PDB entry 1K9M | X-ray diffraction, 3.00 A resolution | chains A and D of the 30 polymer chains in the assembly

Chain A:
Molecule: 23S RRNA
Source organism: Haloarcula marismortui
Sequence (2922 nucleotides; row label = number of the first residue in the row):
     2 UUGGCUACUA UGCCAGCUGG UGGAUUGCUC GGCUCAGGCG CUGAUGAAGG ACGUGCCAAG
    62 CUGCGAUAAG CCAUGGGGAG CCGCACGGAG GCGAAGAACC AUGGAUUUCC GAAUGAGAAU
   122 CUCUCUAACA AUUGCUUCGC GCAAUGAGGA ACCCCGAGAA CUGAAACAUC UCAGUAUCGG
   182 GAGGAACAGA AAACGCAAUG UGAUGUCGUU AGUAACCGCG AGUGAACGCG AUACAGCCCA
   242 AACCGAAGCC CUCACGGGCA AUGUGGUGUC AGGGCUACCU CUCAUCAGCC GACCGUCUCG
   302 ACGAAGUCUC UUGGAACAGA GCGUGAUACA GGGUGACAAC CCCGUACUCG AGACCAGUAC
   362 GACGUGCGGU AGUGCCAGAG UAGCGGGGGU UGGAUAUCCC UCGCGAAUAA CGCAGGCAUC
   422 GACUGCGAAG GCUAAACACA ACCUGAGACC GAUAGUGAAC AAGUAGUGUG AACGAACGCU
   482 GCAAAGUACC CUCAGAAGGG AGGCGAAAUA GAGCAUGAAA UCAGUUGGCG AUCGAGCGAC
   542 AGGGCAUACA AGGUCCCUCG ACGAAUGACC GACGCGCGAG CGUCCAGUAA GACUCACGGG
   602 AAGCCGAUGU UCUGUCGUAC GUUUUGAAAA ACGAGCCAGG GAGUGUGUCU GCAUGGCAAG
   662 UCUAACCGGA GUAUCCGGGG AGGCACAGGG AAACCGACAU GGCCGCAGGG CUUUGCCCGA
   722 GGGCCGCCGU CUUCAAGGGC GGGGAGCCAU GUGGACACGA CCCGAAUCCG GACGAUCUAC
   782 GCAUGGACAA GAUGAAGCGU GCCGAAAGGC ACGUGGAAGU CUGUUAGAGU UGGUGUCCUA
   842 CAAUACCCUC UCGUGAUCUA UGUGUAGGGG UGAAAGGCCC AUCGAGUCCG GCAACAGCUG
   902 GUUCCAAUCG AAACAUGUCG AAGCAUGACC UCCGCCGAGG UAGUCUGUGA GGUAGAGCGA
   962 CCGAUUGGUG UGUCCGCCUC CGAGAGGAGU CGGCACACCU GUCAAACUCC AAACUUACAG
  1022 ACGCCGUUUG ACGCGGGGAU UCCGGUGCGC GGGGUAAGCC UGUGUACCAG GAGGGGAACA
  1082 ACCCAGAGAU AGGUUAAGGU CCCCAAGUGU GGAUUAAGUG UAAUCCUCUG AAGGUGGUCU
  1142 CGAGCCCUAG ACAGCCGGGA GGUGAGCUUA GAAGCAGCUA CCCUCUAAGA AAAGCGUAAC
  1202 AGCUUACCGG CCGAGGUUUG AGGCGCCCAA AAUGAUCGGG ACUCAAAUCC ACCACCGAGA
  1262 CCUGUCCGUA CCACUCAUAC UGGUAAUCGA GUAGAUUGGC GCUCUAAUUG GAUGGAAGUA
  1322 GGGGUGAAAA CUCCUAUGGA CCGAUUAGUG ACGAAAAUCC UGGCCAUAGU AGCAGCGAUA
  1382 GUCGGGUGAG AACCCCGACG GCCUAAUGGA UAAGGGUUCC UCAGCACUGC UGAUCAGCUG
  1442 AGGGUUAGCC GGUCCUAAGU CAUACCGCAA CUCGACUAUG ACGAAAUGGG AAACGGGUUA
  1502 AUAUUCCCGU GCCACUAUGC AGUGAAAGUU GACGCCCUGG GGUCGAUCAC GCUGGGCAUU
  1562 CGCCCAGUCG AACCGUCCAA CUCCGUGGAA GCCGUAAUGG CAGGAAGCGG ACGAACGGCG
  1622 GCAUAGGGAA ACGUGAUUCA ACCUGGGGCC CAUGAAAAGA CGAGCAUAGU GUCCGUACCG
  1682 AGAACCGACA CAGGUGUCCA UGGCGGCGAA AGCCAAGGCC UGUCGGGAGC AACCAACGUU
  1742 AGGGAAUUCG GCAAGUUAGU CCCGUACCUU CGGAAGAAGG GAUGCCUGCU CCGGAACGGA
  1802 GCAGGUCGCA GUGACUCGGA AGCUCGGACU GUCUAGUAAC AACAUAGGUG ACCGCAAAUC
  1862 CGCAAGGACU CGUACGGUCA CUGAAUCCUG CCCAGUGCAG GUAUCUGAAC ACCUCGUACA
  1922 AGAGGACGAA GGACCUGUCA ACGGCGGGGG UAACUAUGAC CCUCUUAAGG UAGCGUAGUA
  1982 CCUUGCCGCA UCAGUAGCGG CUUGCAUGAA UGGAUUAACC AGAGCUUCAC UGUCCCAACG
  2042 UUGGGCCCGG UGAACUGUAC AUUCCAGUGC GGAGUCUGGA GACACCCAGG GGGAAGCGAA
  2102 GACCCUAUGG AGCUUUACUG CAGGCUGUCG CUGAGACGUG GUCGCCGAUG UGCAGCAUAG
  2162 GUAGGAGACA CUACACAGGU ACCCGCGCUA GCGGGCCACC GAGUCAACAG UGAAAUACUA
  2222 CCCGUCGGUG ACUGCGACUC UCACUCCGGG AGGAGGACAC CGAUAGCCGG GCAGUUUGAC
  2282 UGGGGCGGUA CGCGCUCGAA AAGAUAUCGA GCGCGCCCUA UGGCUAUCUC AGCCGGGACA
  2342 GAGACCCGGC GAAGAGUGCA AGAGCAAAAG AUAGCUUGAC AGUGUUCUUC CCAACGAGGA
  2402 ACGCUGACGC GAAAGCGUGG UCUAGCGAAC CAAUUAGCCU GCUUGAUGCG GGCAAUUGAU
  2462 GACAGAAAAG CUACCCUAGG GAUAACAGAG UCGUCACUCG CAAGAGCACA UAUCGACCGA
  2522 GUGGCUUGCU ACCUCGAUGU CGGUUCCCUC CAUCCUGCCC GUGCAGAAGC GGGCAAGGGU
  2582 GAGGUUGUUC GCCUAUUAAA GGAGGUCGUG AGCUGGGUUU AGACCGUCGU GAGACAGGUC
  2642 GGCUGCUAUC UACUGGGUGU GUAAUGGUGU CUGACAAGAA CGACCGUAUA GUACGAGAGG
  2702 AACUACGGUU GGUGGCCACU GGUGUACCGG UUGUUCGAGA GAGCACGUGC CGGGUAGCCA
  2762 CGCCACACGG GGUAAGAGCU GAACGCAUCU AAGCUCGAAA CCCACUUGGA AAAGAGACAC
  2822 CGCCGAGGUC CCGCGUACAA GACGCGGUCG AUAGACUCGG GGUGUGCGCG UCGAGGUAAC
  2882 GAGACGUUAA GCCCACGAGC ACUAACAGAC CAAAGCCAUC AU
Disordered / not traced: 2-9, 126-127, 715, 971-998, 1560, 1952-1963, 2137-2236, 2339-2343, 2665-2666, 2915-2923
Sequence notes: conflict C560 (U3155 in 3377779)
Glycans and other covalent adducts: tylosin (TYK) linked to A2103
Metal / ion sites: Mg2+ site 1 near G28 (its only coordinating residue here); Na+ site 1: C40, G41; Na+ site 2: G56, A59, G61; Na+ site 3: G66, U107, U108; Mg2+ site 2 near U115 (its only coordinating residue here); Na+ site 4: C141, G142; Na+ site 5 near U146 (its only coordinating residue here); Mg2+ site 3: C162, U2276; K+ site 1: C162, U163, U172; Mg2+ site 4: A165, A167, C168; Na+ site 6: A165, A166, A167; Mg2+ site 5: A166, G219; 60 more Na+ sites not listed; 99 more Mg2+ sites not listed; 1 more K+ sites not listed
Ligand contacts: tylosin (TYK): C839, A841, A843, A844, U845, G2099, A2100, G2102, A2538, G2540, G2646

Chain D:
Molecule: Ribosomal protein L3
Source organism: Haloarcula marismortui
UniProt: P20279 (RL3_HALMA); aligned to UniProt positions 1-337 over residues 1-337 (the alignment contains insertions or deletions, so no single offset holds)
Chain sequence (337 residues; each row starts with the number of its first residue):
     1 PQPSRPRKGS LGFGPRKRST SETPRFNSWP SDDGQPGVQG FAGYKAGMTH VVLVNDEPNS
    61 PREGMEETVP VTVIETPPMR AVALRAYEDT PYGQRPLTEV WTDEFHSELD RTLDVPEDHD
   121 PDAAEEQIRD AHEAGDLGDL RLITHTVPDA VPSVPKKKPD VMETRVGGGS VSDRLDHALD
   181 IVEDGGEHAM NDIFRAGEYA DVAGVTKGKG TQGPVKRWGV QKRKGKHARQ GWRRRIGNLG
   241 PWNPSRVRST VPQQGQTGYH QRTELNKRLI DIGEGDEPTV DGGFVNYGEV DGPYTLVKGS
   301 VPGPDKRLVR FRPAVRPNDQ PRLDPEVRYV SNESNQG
Sequence notes: conflict Arg310 (Phe311 in P20279)
Metal / ion sites: Na+ site 1: Arg229 (shared with G836(A), A1736(A) of chain A); Mg2+ site 1: Gln230 (shared with G836(A), U2615(A) of chain A); Na+ site 2 near Gln230 (its only coordinating residue here); Mg2+ site 2: Asn335 (shared with A2757(A) of chain A)

Chain A / chain D interface:
Residue-residue contacts (342):
  G834(A) - Arg229(D)  phosphate contact
  U835(A) - Lys226(D)  phosphate contact
  U835(A) - Arg229(D)  salt bridge to the phosphate
  U835(A) - Gln230(D)  hydrogen bond to the phosphate
  G836(A) - Arg229(D)  phosphate contact
  G836(A) - Gln230(D)  phosphate contact
  U837(A) - Gln230(D)  phosphate contact
  U837(A) - Gly231(D)  phosphate contact
  U1234(A) - Pro244(D)  base contact
  U1234(A) - Arg246(D)  hydrogen bond to the base
  U1234(A) - Arg248(D)  sugar contact
  A1732(A) - Thr211(D)  hydrogen bond to the sugar
  A1732(A) - Gln212(D)  sugar contact
  A1733(A) - Thr211(D)  sugar contact
  A1733(A) - Gln212(D)  sugar contact
  A1733(A) - Gly213(D)  hydrogen bond to the phosphate
  A1733(A) - Gln254(D)  sugar contact
  C1734(A) - Gly213(D)  phosphate contact
  C1734(A) - Arg234(D)  salt bridge to the phosphate
  C1734(A) - Arg235(D)  hydrogen bond to the sugar
  C1735(A) - Gly231(D)  sugar contact
  C1735(A) - Trp232(D)  phosphate contact
  C1735(A) - Arg233(D)  hydrogen bond to the phosphate
  C1735(A) - Arg234(D)  hydrogen bond to the phosphate
  C1735(A) - Arg235(D)  salt bridge to the phosphate
  A1736(A) - Gly231(D)  phosphate contact
  A1736(A) - Arg233(D)  salt bridge to the phosphate
  C1750(A) - Lys226(D)  base contact
  G1751(A) - Lys226(D)  hydrogen bond to the base
  C1753(A) - Lys226(D)  sugar contact
  C1753(A) - Arg229(D)  hydrogen bond to the base
  A1754(A) - Arg229(D)  hydrogen bond to the sugar
  U2034(A) - Gly225(D)  hydrogen bond to the phosphate
  C2035(A) - Lys224(D)  phosphate contact
  C2035(A) - Gly225(D)  hydrogen bond to the phosphate
  C2036(A) - Lys224(D)  salt bridge to the phosphate
  C2037(A) - Lys224(D)  hydrogen bond to the phosphate
  A2038(A) - Gln221(D)  phosphate contact
  A2038(A) - Lys222(D)  hydrogen bond to the phosphate
  A2038(A) - Lys224(D)  salt bridge to the phosphate
  A2039(A) - Val215(D)  phosphate contact
  A2039(A) - Lys222(D)  phosphate contact
  A2039(A) - Arg234(D)  salt bridge to the phosphate
  C2065(A) - Ser245(D)  phosphate contact
  C2065(A) - Arg246(D)  hydrogen bond to the phosphate
  C2066(A) - Pro244(D)  phosphate contact
  C2066(A) - Arg246(D)  salt bridge to the phosphate
  G2090(A) - Gln253(D)  hydrogen bond to the base
  G2090(A) - Gln254(D)  sugar contact
  G2091(A) - Arg235(D)  phosphate contact
  G2091(A) - Leu239(D)  base contact
  G2091(A) - Gln253(D)  hydrogen bond to the base
  G2092(A) - Trp232(D)  hydrogen bond to the phosphate
  G2092(A) - Arg235(D)  salt bridge to the phosphate
  G2092(A) - Leu239(D)  sugar contact
  G2093(A) - Asn238(D)  phosphate contact
  G2093(A) - Leu239(D)  hydrogen bond to the phosphate
  G2093(A) - Gly240(D)  sugar contact
  G2093(A) - Pro241(D)  hydrogen bond to the sugar
  G2093(A) - Trp242(D)  hydrogen bond to the sugar
  G2093(A) - Pro244(D)  sugar contact
  G2093(A) - Ser245(D)  hydrogen bond to the base
  G2093(A) - Arg246(D)  base contact
  G2093(A) - Val247(D)  base contact
  G2094(A) - Trp242(D)  sugar contact
  G2094(A) - Ser245(D)  sugar contact
  A2096(A) - Trp242(D)  sugar contact
  G2544(A) - Pro1(D)  phosphate contact
  G2544(A) - His227(D)  base contact
  U2545(A) - Gln2(D)  hydrogen bond to the phosphate
  U2546(A) - Gln2(D)  hydrogen bond to the base
  U2546(A) - Gln221(D)  sugar contact
  U2546(A) - Ile236(D)  sugar contact
  U2546(A) - Gly237(D)  hydrogen bond to the sugar
  U2546(A) - Asn238(D)  base contact
  C2547(A) - Gln2(D)  hydrogen bond to the base
  C2547(A) - Arg5(D)  salt bridge to the phosphate
  C2547(A) - Lys8(D)  phosphate contact
  C2547(A) - Val220(D)  phosphate contact
  C2547(A) - Gln221(D)  hydrogen bond to the phosphate
  C2547(A) - Asn238(D)  hydrogen bond to the base
  C2547(A) - Pro252(D)  phosphate contact
  C2548(A) - Arg5(D)  salt bridge to the phosphate
  C2548(A) - Arg7(D)  phosphate contact
  C2548(A) - Lys8(D)  hydrogen bond to the phosphate
  C2548(A) - Pro241(D)  base contact
  C2548(A) - Arg248(D)  sugar contact
  C2548(A) - Thr250(D)  hydrogen bond to the sugar
  C2548(A) - Val251(D)  sugar contact
  C2548(A) - Pro252(D)  sugar contact
  C2549(A) - Arg7(D)  salt bridge to the phosphate
  C2549(A) - Leu11(D)  phosphate contact
  C2549(A) - Arg248(D)  hydrogen bond to the sugar
  C2549(A) - Thr250(D)  sugar contact
  G2580(A) - Pro6(D)  phosphate contact
  U2581(A) - Ser4(D)  base contact
  U2581(A) - Arg5(D)  hydrogen bond to the phosphate
  U2581(A) - Pro6(D)  phosphate contact
  G2582(A) - Pro3(D)  phosphate contact
  G2582(A) - Ser4(D)  hydrogen bond to the phosphate
  A2583(A) - Pro3(D)  phosphate contact
  C2591(A) - Pro1(D)  phosphate contact
  G2606(A) - Pro241(D)  base contact
  G2606(A) - Asn243(D)  hydrogen bond to the sugar
  U2607(A) - Trp242(D)  stacking on the base
  U2607(A) - Asn243(D)  hydrogen bond to the phosphate
  G2609(A) - Asn238(D)  base contact
  G2609(A) - Gly240(D)  base contact
  G2609(A) - Pro241(D)  sugar contact
  G2609(A) - Trp242(D)  hydrogen bond to the sugar
  U2610(A) - Asn238(D)  base contact
  U2610(A) - Trp242(D)  phosphate contact
  G2613(A) - Arg223(D)  hydrogen bond to the sugar
  G2613(A) - Trp232(D)  sugar contact
  G2613(A) - Gly237(D)  base contact
  G2613(A) - Asn238(D)  base contact
  C2614(A) - Arg223(D)  hydrogen bond to the sugar
  C2614(A) - His227(D)  hydrogen bond to the sugar
  C2614(A) - Gln230(D)  phosphate contact
  C2614(A) - Trp232(D)  sugar contact
  U2615(A) - Lys226(D)  phosphate contact
  U2615(A) - His227(D)  hydrogen bond to the sugar
  U2615(A) - Gln230(D)  phosphate contact
  G2616(A) - Lys226(D)  salt bridge to the phosphate
  A2653(A) - Arg246(D)  sugar contact
  A2653(A) - Val247(D)  hydrogen bond to the sugar
  C2654(A) - Val247(D)  sugar contact
  C2654(A) - Arg248(D)  sugar contact
  C2654(A) - Ser249(D)  phosphate contact
  C2654(A) - Gln253(D)  hydrogen bond to the sugar
  U2655(A) - Arg217(D)  hydrogen bond to the sugar
  U2655(A) - Ser249(D)  phosphate contact
  U2655(A) - Gln253(D)  hydrogen bond to the sugar
  U2655(A) - Gln254(D)  hydrogen bond to the sugar
  G2656(A) - Pro15(D)  phosphate contact
  G2656(A) - Arg16(D)  hydrogen bond to the phosphate
  G2656(A) - Lys17(D)  phosphate contact
  G2656(A) - Arg217(D)  salt bridge to the phosphate
  G2656(A) - Gly255(D)  sugar contact
  G2656(A) - Gln256(D)  hydrogen bond to the sugar
  G2657(A) - Lys17(D)  phosphate contact
  G2657(A) - Arg18(D)  hydrogen bond to the phosphate
  G2657(A) - Gln256(D)  sugar contact
  G2658(A) - Arg18(D)  salt bridge to the phosphate
  G2668(A) - Asp114(D)  hydrogen bond to the base
  U2669(A) - Thr112(D)  hydrogen bond to the sugar
  U2669(A) - Leu113(D)  sugar contact
  U2669(A) - Asp114(D)  sugar contact
  G2670(A) - Arg85(D)  base contact
  G2670(A) - Thr112(D)  sugar contact
  G2670(A) - Leu113(D)  sugar contact
  G2670(A) - Val161(D)  sugar contact
  U2671(A) - Arg25(D)  salt bridge to the phosphate
  U2671(A) - Arg85(D)  hydrogen bond to the base
  U2671(A) - Ile143(D)  sugar contact
  U2671(A) - Val161(D)  phosphate contact
  U2671(A) - Met162(D)  phosphate contact
  U2671(A) - Glu163(D)  hydrogen bond to the sugar
  C2672(A) - Arg25(D)  salt bridge to the phosphate
  C2672(A) - Arg85(D)  sugar contact
  C2672(A) - Tyr87(D)  hydrogen bond to the sugar
  C2672(A) - Pro96(D)  sugar contact
  C2672(A) - Arg141(D)  hydrogen bond to the phosphate
  C2672(A) - Met162(D)  phosphate contact
  C2672(A) - Glu163(D)  hydrogen bond to the phosphate
  U2673(A) - Tyr87(D)  sugar contact
  U2673(A) - Gln94(D)  hydrogen bond to the sugar
  U2673(A) - Arg141(D)  salt bridge to the phosphate
  G2674(A) - Tyr92(D)  sugar contact
  G2674(A) - Gly93(D)  phosphate contact
  G2674(A) - Gln94(D)  hydrogen bond to the phosphate
  A2678(A) - Leu11(D)  hydrogen bond to the sugar
  A2678(A) - Gly12(D)  base contact
  G2679(A) - Leu11(D)  sugar contact
  G2679(A) - Gly12(D)  sugar contact
  A2680(A) - Pro6(D)  base contact
  A2681(A) - Ser10(D)  hydrogen bond to the base
  C2682(A) - Arg316(D)  salt bridge to the phosphate
  C2707(A) - Asn59(D)  phosphate contact
  G2708(A) - Glu57(D)  phosphate contact
  G2708(A) - Asn59(D)  sugar contact
  U2714(A) - Arg7(D)  phosphate contact
  U2714(A) - Lys8(D)  phosphate contact
  U2714(A) - Gly9(D)  hydrogen bond to the phosphate
  U2714(A) - Ser10(D)  hydrogen bond to the phosphate
  U2714(A) - Phe13(D)  sugar contact
  G2715(A) - Gly9(D)  phosphate contact
  G2715(A) - Ser10(D)  hydrogen bond to the phosphate
  G2715(A) - Phe13(D)  sugar contact
  G2715(A) - Arg16(D)  salt bridge to the phosphate
  G2715(A) - Arg262(D)  hydrogen bond to the phosphate
  G2715(A) - Glu264(D)  hydrogen bond to the base
  G2716(A) - Thr206(D)  sugar contact
  G2716(A) - Arg262(D)  salt bridge to the phosphate
  G2716(A) - Glu264(D)  sugar contact
  G2716(A) - Ser300(D)  hydrogen bond to the base
  G2716(A) - Pro302(D)  sugar contact
  C2717(A) - Lys45(D)  hydrogen bond to the phosphate
  C2717(A) - Met48(D)  sugar contact
  C2717(A) - Thr206(D)  phosphate contact
  C2717(A) - Lys207(D)  hydrogen bond to the phosphate
  C2717(A) - Ser300(D)  sugar contact
  C2717(A) - Val301(D)  sugar contact
  C2717(A) - Pro302(D)  sugar contact
  C2717(A) - Gly303(D)  hydrogen bond to the phosphate
  C2718(A) - Lys45(D)  salt bridge to the phosphate
  C2718(A) - Met48(D)  sugar contact
  C2718(A) - Lys207(D)  salt bridge to the phosphate
  C2718(A) - Gly303(D)  phosphate contact
  A2719(A) - Met48(D)  sugar contact
  A2719(A) - Thr49(D)  hydrogen bond to the sugar
  A2719(A) - His50(D)  hydrogen bond to the sugar
  A2719(A) - Pro70(D)  base contact
  A2719(A) - Asn335(D)  sugar contact
  U2756(A) - Gln336(D)  phosphate contact
  U2756(A) - Gly337(D)  hydrogen bond to the phosphate
  A2757(A) - Val285(D)  phosphate contact
  A2757(A) - Asn335(D)  phosphate contact
  A2757(A) - Gln336(D)  phosphate contact
  A2757(A) - Gly337(D)  hydrogen bond to the phosphate
  G2758(A) - Val285(D)  phosphate contact
  C2759(A) - Lys207(D)  salt bridge to the phosphate
  C2759(A) - Lys209(D)  phosphate contact
  C2760(A) - Lys209(D)  salt bridge to the phosphate
  C2760(A) - Lys216(D)  salt bridge to the phosphate
  C2764(A) - Pro70(D)  sugar contact
  C2765(A) - Glu264(D)  base contact
  C2765(A) - Lys267(D)  hydrogen bond to the sugar
  C2765(A) - Lys298(D)  sugar contact
  C2765(A) - Gly299(D)  sugar contact
  C2765(A) - Ser300(D)  hydrogen bond to the base
  A2766(A) - Leu265(D)  hydrogen bond to the sugar
  A2766(A) - Asn266(D)  sugar contact
  A2766(A) - Lys267(D)  sugar contact
  A2766(A) - Lys298(D)  salt bridge to the phosphate
  C2767(A) - Asn266(D)  hydrogen bond to the phosphate
  C2767(A) - Arg316(D)  hydrogen bond to the phosphate
  C2767(A) - Asn318(D)  hydrogen bond to the phosphate
  A2768(A) - Arg316(D)  hydrogen bond to the phosphate
  A2768(A) - Asn318(D)  hydrogen bond to the phosphate
  C2806(A) - Ser28(D)  hydrogen bond to the phosphate
  C2806(A) - Leu265(D)  sugar contact
  C2806(A) - Arg316(D)  sugar contact
  U2807(A) - Gly12(D)  base contact
  U2807(A) - Phe13(D)  sugar contact
  U2807(A) - Asn27(D)  hydrogen bond to the phosphate
  U2807(A) - Ser28(D)  hydrogen bond to the phosphate
  U2807(A) - Thr263(D)  phosphate contact
  U2807(A) - Arg312(D)  salt bridge to the phosphate
  U2808(A) - Gly12(D)  sugar contact
  U2808(A) - Phe13(D)  sugar contact
  U2808(A) - Gly14(D)  hydrogen bond to the sugar
  U2808(A) - Asn27(D)  hydrogen bond to the phosphate
  U2808(A) - Gln261(D)  hydrogen bond to the phosphate
  U2808(A) - Arg262(D)  phosphate contact
  U2808(A) - Thr263(D)  hydrogen bond to the phosphate
  G2809(A) - Gly14(D)  sugar contact
  G2809(A) - Pro15(D)  sugar contact
  G2809(A) - Lys17(D)  phosphate contact
  G2809(A) - Gln261(D)  phosphate contact
  G2810(A) - Lys17(D)  salt bridge to the phosphate
  G2810(A) - Thr20(D)  hydrogen bond to the phosphate
  G2815(A) - Tyr92(D)  hydrogen bond to the base
  G2817(A) - Arg95(D)  hydrogen bond to the sugar
  A2818(A) - Arg95(D)  sugar contact
  A2818(A) - Pro96(D)  hydrogen bond to the sugar
  C2819(A) - Arg85(D)  hydrogen bond to the base
  C2819(A) - Pro96(D)  sugar contact
  C2819(A) - Leu97(D)  phosphate contact
  C2819(A) - Thr98(D)  phosphate contact
  C2819(A) - Glu99(D)  hydrogen bond to the sugar
  A2820(A) - Thr98(D)  phosphate contact
  A2820(A) - Glu99(D)  sugar contact
  A2820(A) - Trp101(D)  hydrogen bond to the sugar
  A2820(A) - His119(D)  phosphate contact
  C2821(A) - Asp114(D)  hydrogen bond to the sugar
  C2821(A) - Val115(D)  sugar contact
  C2821(A) - Pro116(D)  sugar contact
  C2821(A) - Glu117(D)  phosphate contact
  C2821(A) - Asp118(D)  phosphate contact
  C2821(A) - His119(D)  salt bridge to the phosphate
  C2822(A) - Asp114(D)  sugar contact
  C2822(A) - Val115(D)  sugar contact
  C2822(A) - Glu117(D)  hydrogen bond to the phosphate
  C2822(A) - Asp118(D)  hydrogen bond to the phosphate
  G2823(A) - Glu117(D)  phosphate contact
  A2827(A) - Asp114(D)  phosphate contact
  G2828(A) - Asp114(D)  phosphate contact
  U2837(A) - Glu22(D)  base contact
  U2837(A) - Val154(D)  base contact
  U2837(A) - Pro155(D)  base contact
  U2837(A) - Lys156(D)  base contact
  U2837(A) - Pro304(D)  sugar contact
  U2837(A) - Asp305(D)  sugar contact
  U2837(A) - Lys306(D)  hydrogen bond to the base
  U2837(A) - Arg307(D)  hydrogen bond to the base
  A2838(A) - Lys207(D)  phosphate contact
  A2838(A) - Gly208(D)  hydrogen bond to the phosphate
  A2838(A) - Tyr259(D)  sugar contact
  A2838(A) - Arg307(D)  salt bridge to the phosphate
  C2839(A) - Arg18(D)  phosphate contact
  C2839(A) - Gly208(D)  phosphate contact
  C2839(A) - Lys209(D)  hydrogen bond to the phosphate
  C2839(A) - Gly210(D)  hydrogen bond to the phosphate
  C2839(A) - Gln256(D)  hydrogen bond to the phosphate
  A2840(A) - Gly210(D)  phosphate contact
  A2840(A) - Thr211(D)  hydrogen bond to the phosphate
  G2842(A) - Arg18(D)  hydrogen bond to the base
  A2843(A) - Arg18(D)  hydrogen bond to the base
  C2844(A) - Tyr259(D)  sugar contact
  C2846(A) - Pro155(D)  sugar contact
  C2846(A) - Lys156(D)  phosphate contact
  C2846(A) - Lys158(D)  phosphate contact
  G2847(A) - Arg111(D)  salt bridge to the phosphate
  G2847(A) - Pro155(D)  sugar contact
  G2847(A) - Lys156(D)  phosphate contact
  G2847(A) - Lys157(D)  hydrogen bond to the phosphate
  G2847(A) - Lys158(D)  hydrogen bond to the phosphate
  G2848(A) - Arg111(D)  salt bridge to the phosphate
  G2848(A) - Lys157(D)  salt bridge to the phosphate
  G2851(A) - Lys157(D)  hydrogen bond to the phosphate
  A2852(A) - Lys157(D)  salt bridge to the phosphate
  U2853(A) - Pro155(D)  phosphate contact
  G2860(A) - Gly282(D)  hydrogen bond to the base
  G2861(A) - Asp281(D)  hydrogen bond to the sugar
  G2861(A) - Gly282(D)  sugar contact
  G2861(A) - Ser334(D)  hydrogen bond to the sugar
  G2861(A) - Gln336(D)  hydrogen bond to the base
  G2862(A) - Ser334(D)  hydrogen bond to the phosphate
  G2862(A) - Gln336(D)  sugar contact
  G2862(A) - Gly337(D)  phosphate contact
  G2863(A) - Gly337(D)  phosphate contact
  C2897(A) - Val285(D)  sugar contact
  C2897(A) - Asn286(D)  hydrogen bond to the sugar
  C2897(A) - Gln336(D)  hydrogen bond to the base
  G2898(A) - Gly282(D)  sugar contact
  G2898(A) - Phe284(D)  sugar contact
  G2898(A) - Asn286(D)  phosphate contact
  G2898(A) - Tyr287(D)  sugar contact
  G2898(A) - Gly288(D)  phosphate contact
  G2898(A) - Glu289(D)  sugar contact
  A2899(A) - Glu289(D)  sugar contact
Also at the interface, not in a pair above, chain A (125 interface residues in all): A2089, A2095, U2539, G2712, G2713, C2720, G2845
Also at the interface, not in a pair above, chain D (146 interface residues in all): Ser19, His260, Gly283, Arg310, Val315, Glu333

Summary:
Chain A and chain D form an interface of 125 and 146 residues respectively, with 116 hydrogen bonds, 35 salt
bridges and 1 aromatic stacking contact. Polar contacts include U1234(A)-Arg246(D), G1751(A)-Lys226(D) and
C1753(A)-Arg229(D). Covalently linked tylosin: at A2103(A).
Here chain A is 23S RRNA and chain D is Ribosomal protein L3, both from Haloarcula marismortui. Entry 1K9M
(Co-crystal structure of tylosin bound to the 50S ribosomal subunit of Haloarcula marismortui) was determined
by X-ray diffraction (same publication as 1K8A, 1KD1 and 1M1K).
